6XH7 - chains G and H of the 10 polymer chains in the assembly; structure by electron microscopy, 3.90 A resolution.

== Chain G (and H) ==
Name: HTH-type transcriptional regulator CueR
Organism: Escherichia coli
Notes: chain H of this document is another copy of the same molecule, construct and numbering; everything in this record applies to it too
UniProt: P0A9G4 (CUER_ECOLI); numbering as in UniProt (aligned over 1-135)
Amino-acid sequence (143 residues; row label = number of the first residue in the row):
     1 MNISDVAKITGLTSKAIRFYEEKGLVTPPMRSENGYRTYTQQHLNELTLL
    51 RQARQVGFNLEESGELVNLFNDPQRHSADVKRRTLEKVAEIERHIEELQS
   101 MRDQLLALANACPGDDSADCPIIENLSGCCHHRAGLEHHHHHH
Unresolved in the structure: 131-143
Differences from the reference sequence: expression tag (136-143)
Bound ions: Cu ion: C112, C120
From the paper describing this entry:
  - mutagenesis - S32A/E33A/T38A: decreased binding to RNAP holoenzyme

== Chain G / chain H interface ==
Pairs across the interface - 91 pairs, chain G then chain H:
  T48(G) with L126(H); G128(H)
  L49(G) with I123(H), hydrophobic; L126(H), hydrophobic
  Q52(G) with L126(H)
  Q55(G) with M101(H); Q104(H)
  V56(G) with L105(H), hydrophobic; L126(H), hydrophobic
  L66(G) with I123(H)
  F70(G) with I123(H), hydrophobic; S127(H)
  P73(G) with A118(H)
  R75(G) with D116(H); S117(H); A118(H), hydrogen bond (side chain-backbone); D119(H), salt bridge; I123(H); E124(H), salt bridge
  H76(G) with D116(H), salt bridge; S117(H)
  S77(G) with C112(H); G114(H); D115(H), hydrogen bond (side chain-backbone); D116(H), hydrogen bond (side chain-backbone); S117(H), hydrogen bond; C120(H)
  A78(G) with G114(H); D115(H); D116(H)
  K81(G) with A109(H), hydrogen bond (side chain-backbone); C112(H)
  R82(G) with G114(H)
  T84(G) with L105(H); A109(H)
  L85(G) with A109(H), hydrophobic
  V88(G) with R102(H), hydrogen bond (backbone-side chain); L105(H), hydrophobic
  I91(G) with L98(H); R102(H); L105(H), hydrophobic
  E92(G) with R102(H), salt bridge
  H94(G) with H94(H); L98(H)
  I95(G) with L98(H), hydrophobic; Q99(H)
  L98(G) with I91(H); H94(H); I95(H), hydrophobic; L98(H), hydrophobic
  M101(G) with V56(H)
  R102(G) with V88(H); I91(H); E92(H), salt bridge
  L105(G) with V56(H), hydrophobic; T84(H); K87(H); V88(H), hydrophobic; I91(H), hydrophobic
  L106(G) with V88(H), hydrophobic
  A109(G) with K81(H); T84(H)
  C112(G) with S77(H); K81(H)
  P113(G) with S77(H)
  G114(G) with S77(H); A78(H)
  D115(G) with S77(H), hydrogen bond
  D116(G) with H76(H); S77(H); A78(H)
  S117(G) with R75(H); H76(H); S77(H), hydrogen bond (backbone-backbone)
  A118(G) with P73(H); R75(H), hydrogen bond (backbone-side chain)
  C120(G) with S77(H); V80(H), hydrophobic
  I122(G) with V80(H), hydrophobic
  I123(G) with L49(H); F70(H), hydrophobic; R75(H); V80(H), hydrophobic
  L126(G) with T48(H); L49(H), hydrophobic; Q52(H)
  S127(G) with L49(H); F70(H)
  G128(G) with N45(H), hydrogen bond (backbone-side chain); T48(H)
  C129(G) with N45(H)
Other interface residues (no listed pair), chain G (46 interface residues in all): N45, Q74, V80, K87, N110
Other interface residues (no listed pair), chain H (46 interface residues in all): L66, L85, L106, N110, P113, I122

== Overview ==
Chain G and chain H each contribute 46 residues to their interface, with 10 hydrogen bonds and 5 salt bridges.
Polar contacts include R75(G)-D119(H), R75(G)-E124(H) and H76(G)-D116(H). The Cu ion site is built by C112(G)
and C120(G). The paper reports that S32A/E33A/T38A of chain G reduce binding to RNAP holoenzyme.
Both chains are HTH-type transcriptional regulator CueR (Escherichia coli). Entry 6XH7 (CueR-TAC without RNA)
was determined by electron microscopy, deposited together with 6XH8.
